PDB entry 3UGO | X-ray diffraction, 2.10 A resolution | chains A and B

# Chain A
Name: RNA polymerase sigma factor
From: Thermus aquaticus
Notes: fragment: domain 2
Reference sequence: Q9EZJ8 (Q9EZJ8_THEAQ); residue numbers follow UniProt; this construct covers 92-332
Chain sequence (245 residues; numbered 88 to 332; the number before each row is that of its first residue):
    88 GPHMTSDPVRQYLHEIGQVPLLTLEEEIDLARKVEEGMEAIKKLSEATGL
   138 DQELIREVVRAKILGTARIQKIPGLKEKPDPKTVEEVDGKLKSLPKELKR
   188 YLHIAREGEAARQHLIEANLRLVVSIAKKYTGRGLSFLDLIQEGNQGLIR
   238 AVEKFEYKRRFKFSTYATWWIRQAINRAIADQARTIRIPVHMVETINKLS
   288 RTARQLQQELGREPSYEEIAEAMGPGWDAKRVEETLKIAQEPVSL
Unresolved in the structure: 88-91, 272-332
Differences from the reference sequence: expression tag (88-91)
Curated features (UniProtKB/Swiss-Prot):
  - region: Ser93 to Ile128 (Sigma-70 factor domain-1)
  - motif: Asp226 to Gln229 (Interaction with polymerase core subunit RpoC)
From the paper describing this entry:
  - binding site for the 11-nt DNA strand (chain B): Leu108, Asn206, Arg208, Leu209, Arg237, Lys241 to Glu243, Arg246, Phe248, Thr252, Tyr253, Thr255, Trp256, Trp257, Arg259
  - specificity-determining residues: Arg237
  - contacts within the chain: Glu243-Arg246

# Chain B
Molecule: 11-nt DNA strand
Sequence (11 nucleotides; each row starts with the number of its first residue):
     1 TGTACAATGGG
Ion coordination: K+ site 1: DG9 (shared with 1 residue of chain C); K+ site 2: DG9, DG10; K+ site 3: DG10, DG11

# Chain A / chain B interface
Contacting residue pairs (38; chain A residue first):
  Leu108(A) - DT8(B)  base contact
  Ala205(A) - DT8(B)  base contact
  Asn206(A) - DT8(B)  hydrogen bond to the base
  Arg208(A) - DT8(B)  phosphate contact
  Arg208(A) - DG9(B)  salt bridge to the phosphate
  Leu209(A) - DT8(B)  hydrogen bond to the base
  Ser212(A) - DT8(B)  sugar contact
  Ser212(A) - DG10(B)  phosphate contact
  Lys215(A) - DG9(B)  hydrogen bond to the phosphate
  Lys215(A) - DG10(B)  salt bridge to the phosphate
  Lys216(A) - DG11(B)  salt bridge to the phosphate
  Arg237(A) - DT3(B)  hydrogen bond to the base
  Lys241(A) - DG2(B)  base contact
  Lys241(A) - DT3(B)  base contact
  Lys241(A) - DA4(B)  hydrogen bond to the base
  Phe242(A) - DA4(B)  base contact
  Glu243(A) - DA4(B)  hydrogen bond to the base
  Arg246(A) - DT3(B)  salt bridge to the phosphate
  Arg246(A) - DA4(B)  hydrogen bond to the base
  Phe248(A) - DA4(B)  base contact
  Phe248(A) - DC5(B)  sugar contact
  Phe248(A) - DA6(B)  phosphate contact
  Lys249(A) - DA6(B)  hydrogen bond to the phosphate
  Lys249(A) - DA7(B)  salt bridge to the phosphate
  Ser251(A) - DA6(B)  sugar contact
  Ser251(A) - DA7(B)  hydrogen bond to the phosphate
  Ser251(A) - DT8(B)  base contact
  Thr252(A) - DA4(B)  phosphate contact
  Thr252(A) - DC5(B)  phosphate contact
  Thr252(A) - DA6(B)  hydrogen bond to the phosphate
  Thr252(A) - DA7(B)  base contact
  Tyr253(A) - DT3(B)  base contact
  Tyr253(A) - DA4(B)  stacking on the base
  Thr255(A) - DA7(B)  hydrogen bond to the base
  Trp256(A) - DT3(B)  base contact
  Trp256(A) - DA4(B)  sugar contact
  Trp257(A) - DT3(B)  base contact
  Arg259(A) - DA7(B)  base contact
Other interface residues (no listed pair), chain A (24 interface residues in all): Glu114, Arg247

# In short
24 residues of chain A and 10 residues of chain B are in contact; the contacts include 11 hydrogen bonds, 5
salt bridges and 1 aromatic stacking contact. Polar contacts include Asn206(A)-DT8(B), Leu209(A)-DT8(B) and
Arg237(A)-DT3(B). From the paper: a binding site for the 11-nt DNA strand (chain B) at Leu108(A), Asn206(A)
and Arg208(A) among others; the specificity determinant Arg237(A).
Here chain A is RNA polymerase sigma factor (Thermus aquaticus) and chain B is an 11-nt DNA strand. Entry 3UGO
(Crystal structure of RNA-polymerase sigma subunit domain 2 complexed with -10 promoter element ssDNA oligo
(TACAAT)) was determined by X-ray diffraction, deposited together with 3UGP.
